3SCI - chains A and E; structure by X-ray diffraction, 2.90 A resolution.

[Chain A]
Name: Angiotensin-converting enzyme 2
Source organism: Homo sapiens
Notes: EC 3.4.17.23
UniProt: Q9BYF1 (ACE2_HUMAN); numbering as in UniProt (aligned over 19-615)
Sequence (603 residues; numbered 19 to 621; the number before each row is that of its first residue):
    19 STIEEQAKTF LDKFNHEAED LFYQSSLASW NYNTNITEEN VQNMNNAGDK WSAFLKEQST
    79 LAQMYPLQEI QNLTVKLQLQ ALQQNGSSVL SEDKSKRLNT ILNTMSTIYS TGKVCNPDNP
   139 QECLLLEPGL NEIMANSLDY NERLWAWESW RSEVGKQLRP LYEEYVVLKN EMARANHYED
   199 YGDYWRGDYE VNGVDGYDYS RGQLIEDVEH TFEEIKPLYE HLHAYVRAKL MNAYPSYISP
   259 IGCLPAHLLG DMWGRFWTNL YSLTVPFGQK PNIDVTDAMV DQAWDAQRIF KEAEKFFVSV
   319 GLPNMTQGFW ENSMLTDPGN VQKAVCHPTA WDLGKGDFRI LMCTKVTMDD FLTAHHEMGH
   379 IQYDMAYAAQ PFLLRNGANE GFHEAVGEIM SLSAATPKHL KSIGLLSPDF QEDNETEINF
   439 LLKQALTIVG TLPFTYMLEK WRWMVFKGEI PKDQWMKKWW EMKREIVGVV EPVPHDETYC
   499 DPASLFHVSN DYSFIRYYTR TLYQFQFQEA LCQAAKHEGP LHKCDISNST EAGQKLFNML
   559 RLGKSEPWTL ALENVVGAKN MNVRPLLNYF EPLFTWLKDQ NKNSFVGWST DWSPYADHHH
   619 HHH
Unresolved in the structure: 616-621
Differences from the reference sequence: expression tag (616-621)
Disulfide bonds: Cys133-Cys141, Cys344-Cys361, Cys530-Cys542
Ion coordination: Zn2+: His374, His378, Glu402
Swiss-Prot annotation at these positions:
  - region (Interaction with SARS-CoV spike glycoprotein): Asp30 to Tyr41, Met82 to Pro84, Lys353 to Arg357
  - active site: Glu375 (Proton acceptor), His505 (Proton donor)
  - binding site (chloride): Arg169, Trp477, Lys481
  - binding site (substrate): Arg273, His345, Pro346, Tyr515
  - binding site (Zn(2+)): His374, His378, Glu402
  - glycosylation (N-linked (GlcNAc...) asparagine): Asn53, Asn90, Asn103, Asn322, Asn432, Asn546
  - mutagenesis: Ser19 (S19P: Increases slightly the interaction with RBD domain of SARS-CoV-2 spike protein), Gln24 to Lys26 (Slightly inhibits interaction with SARS-CoV spike glycoprotein), Gln24 (Q24T: Increases slightly the interaction with RBD domain of SARS-CoV-2 spike protein), Ala25 (A25V: Increases slightly the interaction with RBD domain of SARS-CoV-2 spike protein), Thr27 (T27Y: Increases slightly the interaction with RBD domain of SARS-CoV-2 spike protein. In sACE2.v2.2; increases interaction with RBD domain of SARS-CoV-2 spike protein ...), Leu29 (L29F: Increases slightly the interaction with RBD domain of SARS-CoV-2 spike protein), Lys31 (K31D: Abolishes interaction with SARS-CoV spike glycoprotein; K31Y: Increases slightly the interaction with RBD domain of SARS-CoV-2 spike protein), Asn33 (N33D: Increases slightly the interaction with RBD domain of SARS-CoV-2 spike protein), His34 (H34A: Increases slightly the interaction with RBD domain of SARS-CoV-2 spike protein), Glu37 (E37A: No effect on interaction with SARS-CoV spike glycoprotein), Asp38 (D38A: No effect on interaction with SARS-CoV spike glycoprotein), Leu39 (L39R: Increases slightly the interaction with RBD domain of SARS-CoV-2 spike protein), 48 further mutagenesis entries in UniProt
What the authors report for this chain:
  - mutagenesis - K31A: unchanged binding to RBD
  - mutagenesis - K31T: increased binding to RBD
  - contacts within the chain: Asp38-Lys353 (salt bridge)

[Chain E]
Name: Spike glycoprotein
Source organism: SARS coronavirus
Notes: fragment: receptor binding domain
UniProt: P59594 (SPIKE_CVHSA); residue numbers follow UniProt; this construct covers 306-527
Sequence (228 residues; row label = number of the first residue in the row):
   306 RVVPSGDVVR FPNITNLCPF GEVFNATKFP SVYAWERKKI SNCVADYSVL YNSTFFSTFK
   366 CYGVSATKLN DLCFSNVYAD SFVVKGDDVR QIAPGQTGVI ADYNYKLPDD FMGCVLAWNT
   426 RNIDATSTGN YNYKYRFLRH GKLRPFERDI SNVPFSPDGK PCTPPAFNCY WPLNDYGFYT
   486 TTGIGYQPYR VVVLSFELLN APATVCGPKL STDLIKNQCV NFHHHHHH
Unresolved in the structure: 306-322, 376-381, 503-533
Differences from the reference sequence: conflict Phe442 (Tyr in P59594), Phe472 (Leu in P59594); expression tag (528-533)
Disulfide bonds: Cys323-Cys348, Cys366-Cys419, Cys467-Cys474
Swiss-Prot annotation at these positions:
  - glycosylation (N-linked (GlcNAc...) asparagine): Asn318, Asn330, Asn357
  - natural variant: Gly311 (G311R: In strain: Isolate GD01 and Isolate BJ02), Lys344 (K344R: In strain: Isolate GD01, Isolate GD03 and 1 more), Phe360 (F360S: In strain: Isolate GD03 and Isolate SZ3), Arg426 (R426G: In strain: Isolate Shanghai LY), Asn437 (N437D: In strain: Isolate Shanghai LY), Asn479 (N479K: In strain: Isolate SZ3), Asp480 (D480G: In strain: Isolate GD03), Thr487 (T487S: In strain: Isolate GD03 and Isolate SZ3), Phe501 (F501Y: In strain: Isolate GD01)
  - mutagenesis: Cys323 (C323A: No effect on human ACE2 binding in vitro), Cys348 (C348A: Complete loss of human ACE2 binding in vitro), Glu452 (E452A: 90% loss of human ACE2 binding in vitro), Asp454 (D454A: Complete loss of human ACE2 binding in vitro), Asp463 (D463A: Partial loss of human ACE2 binding in vitro), Cys467 (C467A: Complete loss of human ACE2 binding in vitro), Cys474 (C474A: Complete loss of human ACE2 binding in vitro), Asp480 (D480A: No effect on human ACE2 binding in vitro)
What the authors report for this chain:
  - contacts within the chain: Tyr436-Asp480 (hydrophobic contact)
  - specificity-determining residues: Phe442, Phe472, Asp480
  - mutagenesis - N479R: unchanged binding to hACE2
  - mutagenesis - N479K, D480G, T487S: decreased binding to hACE2
  - mutagenesis - N479R, D480G: increased binding to cACE2
  - mutagenesis - N479K: unchanged binding to cACE2
  - mutagenesis - T487S: decreased binding to cACE2

[How chain A and chain E interact]
Pairs across the interface (35):
  Ser19(A) - Pro462(E)  hydrogen bond (backbone-backbone)
  Gln24(A) - Asn473(E)  hydrogen bond
  Thr27(A) - Leu443(E)
  Thr27(A) - Tyr475(E)  hydrogen bond (backbone-side chain)
  Phe28(A) - Tyr475(E)
  Asp30(A) - Phe442(E)
  Lys31(A) - Phe442(E)
  Lys31(A) - Tyr475(E)
  His34(A) - Lys390(E)
  His34(A) - Tyr440(E)
  Glu37(A) - Tyr491(E)
  Asp38(A) - Tyr436(E)  hydrogen bond
  Asp38(A) - Tyr484(E)
  Tyr41(A) - Tyr484(E)  hydrophobic
  Tyr41(A) - Thr486(E)  hydrogen bond (side chain-backbone)
  Tyr41(A) - Thr487(E)
  Gln42(A) - Tyr436(E)
  Gln42(A) - Tyr484(E)  hydrogen bond
  Leu45(A) - Tyr484(E)  hydrophobic
  Leu45(A) - Thr486(E)
  Met82(A) - Phe472(E)  hydrophobic
  Tyr83(A) - Asn473(E)  hydrogen bond
  Tyr83(A) - Tyr475(E)  hydrogen bond
  Gln325(A) - Ile489(E)
  Glu329(A) - Arg426(E)  salt bridge
  Asn330(A) - Thr486(E)
  Lys353(A) - Tyr481(E)  hydrogen bond (side chain-backbone)
  Lys353(A) - Gly482(E)  hydrogen bond (side chain-backbone)
  Lys353(A) - Thr487(E)
  Lys353(A) - Gly488(E)  hydrogen bond (backbone-backbone)
  Lys353(A) - Tyr491(E)
  Gly354(A) - Gly488(E)  hydrogen bond (backbone-backbone)
  Gly354(A) - Tyr491(E)
  Asp355(A) - Thr486(E)
  Arg357(A) - Thr486(E)  hydrogen bond
Also at the interface, not in a pair above, chain A (23 interface residues in all): Leu79, Arg393
Also at the interface, not in a pair above, chain E (21 interface residues in all): Phe460, Asp463, Asn479
Interface features reported in the paper:
  - specific contacts: Tyr436(E)-Asp38(A) (hydrogen bond)

[In short]
23 residues of chain A and 21 residues of chain E are in contact, with 13 hydrogen bonds and 1 salt bridge.
Among the polar pairs are Glu329(A)-Arg426(E), Gln24(A)-Asn473(E) and Thr27(A)-Tyr475(E). The authors report a
hydrogen bond between Tyr436(E) and Asp38(A). From the paper: N479K, D480G and T487S of chain E reduce binding
to hACE2; specificity determinants Phe442(E), Phe472(E) and Asp480(E); 6 substitutions were tested in all.
Here chain A is Angiotensin-converting enzyme 2 (Homo sapiens) and chain E is Spike glycoprotein (SARS
coronavirus). Entry 3SCI (Crystal structure of spike protein receptor-binding domain from a predicted SARS
coronavirus human strain complexed with ...) was determined by X-ray diffraction, deposited together with
3SCJ, 3SCK and 3SCL.
